Entry 3AZM (X-ray diffraction, 2.89 A resolution); this record covers chains C and J of the 10 polymer chains in the assembly.

== Chain C ==
Molecule: Histone H2A type 1-B/E
Source organism: Homo sapiens
Reference sequence: P04908 (H2A1B_HUMAN); residues 0-129 here correspond to UniProt positions 1-130 (UniProt number = residue number + 1)
Amino-acid sequence (133 residues; numbered -3 to 129; the number before each row is that of its first residue; numbers below 1 keep their minus sign (Gly-3 is residue -3)):
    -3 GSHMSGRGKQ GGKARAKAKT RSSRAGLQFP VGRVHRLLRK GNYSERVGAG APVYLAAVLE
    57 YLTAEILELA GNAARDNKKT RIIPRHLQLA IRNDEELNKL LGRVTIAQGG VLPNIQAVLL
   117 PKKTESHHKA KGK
Disordered / not traced: -3 to 12, 119-129
Sequence notes: expression tag (-3 to -1)
Curated features (UniProtKB/Swiss-Prot):
  - modified residue: Ser1 (N-acetylserine), Arg3 (Citrulline), Lys5 (N6-(2-hydroxyisobutyryl)lysine), Lys9 (N6-(2-hydroxyisobutyryl)lysine), Lys13 (N6-(beta-hydroxybutyryl)lysine), Lys36 (N6-(2-hydroxyisobutyryl)lysine), Lys74 (N6-(2-hydroxyisobutyryl)lysine), Lys75 (N6-(2-hydroxyisobutyryl)lysine), Lys95 (N6-(2-hydroxyisobutyryl)lysine), Gln104 (N5-methylglutamine), Lys118 (N6-(2-hydroxyisobutyryl)lysine), Lys119 (N6-crotonyllysine), Thr120 (Phosphothreonine), Lys125 (N6-crotonyllysine)
  - cross-link (Glycyl lysine isopeptide (Lys-Gly)): Lys13 (interchain with G-Cter in ubiquitin), Lys15 (interchain with G-Cter in ubiquitin), Lys119 (interchain with G-Cter in ubiquitin)

== Chain J ==
Molecule: 146-nt DNA strand
Sequence (146 nucleotides; row label = number of the first residue in the row):
   147 ATCAATATCC ACCTGCAGAT TCTACCAAAA GTGTATTTGG AAACTGCTCC ATCAAAAGGC
   207 ATGTTCAGCT GAATTCAGCT GAACATGCCT TTTGATGGAG CAGTTTCCAA ATACACTTTT
   267 GGTAGAATCT GCAGGTGGAT ATTGAT
Disordered / not traced: 147
Metal / ion sites: Mn2+ site 1 near DG217 (its only coordinating residue here); Mn2+ site 2 near DG280 (its only coordinating residue here)

== Chain C / chain J interface ==
Pairs across the interface (15):
  Arg29(C) with DG268(J), hydrogen bond to the phosphate; DT269(J), salt bridge to the phosphate
  Arg35(C) with DA259(J), salt bridge to the phosphate
  Arg42(C) with DT258(J), hydrogen bond to the sugar; DA259(J), sugar contact
  Val43(C) with DT258(J), phosphate contact; DA259(J), hydrogen bond to the phosphate
  Gly44(C) with DT258(J), phosphate contact
  Ala45(C) with DT258(J), hydrogen bond to the phosphate
  Lys75(C) with DC278(J), phosphate contact; DA279(J), salt bridge to the phosphate
  Thr76(C) with DG277(J), sugar contact; DC278(J), hydrogen bond to the phosphate
  Arg77(C) with DG277(J), hydrogen bond to the sugar; DC278(J), hydrogen bond to the phosphate
Interface residues without a listed pair, chain C (13 interface residues in all): Ala14, Thr16, Pro26, His31
Interface residues without a listed pair, chain J (9 interface residues in all): DT266, DG267

== Overview ==
13 residues of chain C and 9 residues of chain J are in contact, with 7 hydrogen bonds and 3 salt bridges.
Among the polar pairs are Arg42(C)-DT258(J), Arg77(C)-DG277(J) and Arg29(C)-DG268(J).
Here chain C is Histone H2A type 1-B/E (Homo sapiens) and chain J is a 146-nt DNA strand. Entry 3AZM (Crystal
Structure of Human Nucleosome Core Particle Containing H4K79Q mutation) was determined by X-ray diffraction
together with 3AYW, 3AZE, 3AZF, 3AZG, 3AZH, 3AZJ and 3 further entries from the same study.
